6NHZ - chain A; structure by X-ray diffraction, 1.80 A resolution.

== Chain A ==
Molecule: ATP-dependent DNA ligase
Source organism: Mycobacterium tuberculosis
Notes: EC 6.5.1.1
UniProtKB: A0A0T9BTX3 (A0A0T9BTX3_MYCTX); residues 452-759 here correspond to UniProt positions 1-308 (UniProt number = residue number - 451)
Chain sequence (309 residues; row label = number of the first residue in the row):
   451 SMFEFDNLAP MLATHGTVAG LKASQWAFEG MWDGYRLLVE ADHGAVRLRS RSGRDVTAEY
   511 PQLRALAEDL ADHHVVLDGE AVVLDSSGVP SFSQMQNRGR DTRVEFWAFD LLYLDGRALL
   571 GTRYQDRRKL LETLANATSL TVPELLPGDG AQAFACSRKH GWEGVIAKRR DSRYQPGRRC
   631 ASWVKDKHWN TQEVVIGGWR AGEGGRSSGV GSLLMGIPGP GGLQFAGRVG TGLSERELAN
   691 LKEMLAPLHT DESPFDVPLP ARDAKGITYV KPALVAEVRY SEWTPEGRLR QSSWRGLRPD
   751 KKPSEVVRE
Not modelled in the structure: 653-658
Differences from the reference sequence: expression tag (451); engineered mutation Met481 (Lys30 in A0A0T9BTX3)
Ligand contacts: ATP (adenosine-5'-triphosphate): Ala463, His465, Glu479, Gly480, Met481, Trp482, Arg486, Arg501, Glu530, Phe559, Glu613, Ile616, Lys618, Arg629, Trp633, Lys635, Lys637
What the authors report for this chain:
  - Mg2+ coordination: Glu613
  - conformationally variable residues (side-chain flip): Glu613
  - contacts within the chain: Asp483-Arg745 (salt bridge), Glu727-Arg745 (salt bridge), Glu727-Arg748 (salt bridge)
  - binding site for ATP: His465, Arg486, Arg501, Arg629, Lys635, Lys637
  - catalytic residues: Arg501, Arg629, Lys635, Lys637 (proposed by the authors, not directly observed)
  - catalytic residues: Glu613
  - mutagenesis - R501A, R629A, E727A, R745A, R748A: decreased catalytic activity

== Overview ==
Bound to chain A: ATP. From the paper: catalytic residues Arg501, Arg629 and Lys635 among others; R501A, R629A
and E727A, among others, reduce catalytic activity; 5 substitutions were tested in all.
Chain A is ATP-dependent DNA ligase (Mycobacterium tuberculosis); the structure, mycobacterial DNA ligase D
complexed with ATP and Mg, was determined by X-ray diffraction together with 6NHX from the same study.
